PDB entry 1F8I | X-ray diffraction, 2.25 A resolution | chains A and B of the 4 polymer chains in the assembly

[Chain A (and B)]
Molecule: Isocitrate lyase
Organism: Mycobacterium tuberculosis H37Rv
Notes: EC 4.1.3.1; chain B of this document is another copy of the same molecule, construct and numbering; everything in this record applies to it too
UniProt: P0A5H3 (ACEA_MYCTU); residue numbers follow UniProt; this construct covers 2-428
Amino-acid sequence (429 residues; numbered 0 to 428; the number before each row is that of its first residue; numbering starts at 0):
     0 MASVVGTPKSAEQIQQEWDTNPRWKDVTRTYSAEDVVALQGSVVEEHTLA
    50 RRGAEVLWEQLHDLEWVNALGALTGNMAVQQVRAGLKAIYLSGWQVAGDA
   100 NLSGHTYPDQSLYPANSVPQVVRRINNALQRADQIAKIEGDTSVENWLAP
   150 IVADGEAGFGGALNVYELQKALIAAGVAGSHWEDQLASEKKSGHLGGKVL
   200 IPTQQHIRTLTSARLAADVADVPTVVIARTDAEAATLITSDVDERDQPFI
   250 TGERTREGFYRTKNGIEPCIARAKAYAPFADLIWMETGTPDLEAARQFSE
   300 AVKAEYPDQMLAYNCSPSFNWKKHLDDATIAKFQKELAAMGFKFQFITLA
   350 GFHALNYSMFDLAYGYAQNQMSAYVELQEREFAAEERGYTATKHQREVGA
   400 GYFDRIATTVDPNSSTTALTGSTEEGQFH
Unresolved in the structure: 0, 428
Differences from the reference sequence: insertion (1); engineered mutation Ser-191 (Cys in P0A5H3)
Bound ions: Mg2+: Asp-153 (together with glyoxylic acid)
Ligand contacts:
  - glyoxylic acid (GLV): Tyr-89, Ser-91, Gly-92, Trp-93, Asp-108, Asp-153, His-180, Arg-228, Trp-283, Thr-347, Leu-348
  - succinic acid (SIN): Trp-93, Asp-108, Ser-191, Gly-192, His-193, Arg-228, Trp-283, Glu-285, Asn-313, Ser-315, Pro-316, Ser-317, Thr-347, Leu-348

[Interface between chain A and chain B]
Pairs across the interface (265):
  Trp-65(A) with Gln-369(B)
  Asn-67(A) with Tyr-365(B); Gln-369(B)
  Ala-68(A) with Tyr-365(B), hydrogen bond (backbone-side chain)
  Leu-69(A) with Ala-362(B), hydrophobic; Tyr-365(B), hydrophobic
  Thr-73(A) with Asp-98(B), hydrogen bond; Leu-354(B)
  Gly-74(A) with Asp-98(B), hydrogen bond (backbone-side chain)
  Asn-75(A) with Gly-97(B); Asp-98(B), hydrogen bond (backbone-side chain); Phe-351(B); Leu-354(B); Asn-355(B)
  Met-76(A) with Leu-354(B), hydrophobic; Met-358(B)
  Gln-79(A) with Asn-355(B), hydrogen bond; Phe-359(B)
  Gln-80(A) with Met-358(B), hydrogen bond; Ala-362(B)
  Arg-82(A) with Phe-359(B)
  Ala-83(A) with Phe-359(B), hydrophobic; Ala-362(B), hydrophobic; Tyr-363(B); Ala-366(B)
  Leu-85(A) with Tyr-365(B), hydrophobic
  Trp-93(A) with His-393(B); Gln-394(B), hydrogen bond; Val-397(B), hydrophobic
  Gly-97(A) with Asn-75(B); Arg-123(B), hydrogen bond (backbone-side chain); Val-397(B)
  Asp-98(A) with Thr-73(B), hydrogen bond; Gly-74(B), hydrogen bond (side chain-backbone); Asn-75(B), hydrogen bond (side chain-backbone); Arg-123(B), salt bridge
  Gly-103(A) with Arg-123(B), hydrogen bond (backbone-side chain); Asn-126(B), hydrogen bond (backbone-side chain)
  His-104(A) with Arg-123(B); Asn-126(B)
  Thr-105(A) with Arg-123(B), hydrogen bond; Ala-127(B); Arg-130(B), hydrogen bond (backbone-side chain); Val-397(B)
  Tyr-106(A) with Arg-130(B); Val-397(B); Phe-402(B), hydrophobic
  Pro-107(A) with Val-397(B); Ala-399(B), hydrophobic; Phe-402(B)
  Gln-109(A) with Ala-417(B)
  Leu-111(A) with Phe-402(B), hydrophobic
  Arg-123(A) with Gly-97(B), hydrogen bond (side chain-backbone); Asp-98(B), salt bridge; Gly-103(B), hydrogen bond (side chain-backbone); His-104(B); Thr-105(B), hydrogen bond
  Asn-126(A) with Gly-103(B), hydrogen bond (side chain-backbone); His-104(B)
  Ala-127(A) with Thr-105(B)
  Arg-130(A) with His-104(B); Thr-105(B), hydrogen bond (side chain-backbone); Tyr-106(B)
  Glu-188(A) with Thr-415(B), hydrogen bond
  Lys-190(A) with Thr-415(B), hydrogen bond (side chain-backbone)
  Ser-191(A) with Gln-394(B)
  His-193(A) with Ser-421(B); Thr-422(B), hydrogen bond (backbone-backbone)
  Leu-194(A) with Gln-394(B); Ala-417(B); Ser-421(B)
  Gly-195(A) with Thr-416(B); Ala-417(B), hydrogen bond (backbone-backbone); Thr-419(B); Ser-421(B)
  Gly-196(A) with Thr-415(B); Thr-416(B), hydrogen bond (backbone-backbone)
  Val-198(A) with Thr-415(B)
  Leu-236(A) with Ser-414(B)
  Thr-254(A) with Ser-414(B)
  Arg-255(A) with Asn-412(B)
  Glu-256(A) with Ser-413(B); Ser-414(B), hydrogen bond
  Phe-258(A) with Thr-415(B)
  Gly-287(A) with Thr-422(B); Gln-426(B), hydrogen bond (backbone-side chain)
  Cys-314(A) with Met-370(B), hydrophobic
  Pro-316(A) with Tyr-373(B); Gln-377(B); His-393(B); Phe-427(B)
  Ser-317(A) with His-393(B), hydrogen bond; Gln-394(B); Thr-422(B), hydrogen bond (backbone-side chain); Phe-427(B)
  Phe-318(A) with Gln-377(B); Gln-426(B)
  Asn-319(A) with Gln-377(B); Phe-381(B); Gln-426(B), hydrogen bond (backbone-side chain); Phe-427(B)
  Trp-320(A) with Met-370(B), hydrophobic; Val-374(B), hydrophobic; Gln-377(B)
  Lys-321(A) with Val-374(B); Glu-378(B)
  Lys-322(A) with Gly-425(B); Gln-426(B)
  His-323(A) with Gln-426(B), hydrogen bond
  Ile-329(A) with Met-370(B); Ser-371(B); Val-374(B), hydrophobic
  Ala-330(A) with Ser-371(B)
  Gln-333(A) with Tyr-365(B), hydrogen bond; Gln-369(B); Met-370(B)
  Gln-344(A) with Tyr-365(B)
  Ile-346(A) with Tyr-365(B), hydrophobic; Met-370(B), hydrophobic; Tyr-373(B), hydrophobic
  Leu-348(A) with His-393(B)
  Ala-349(A) with Met-358(B); Leu-361(B), hydrophobic
  Gly-350(A) with Met-358(B)
  Phe-351(A) with Asn-75(B); Ala-390(B); His-393(B); Glu-396(B)
  His-352(A) with Tyr-373(B); Glu-380(B), salt bridge; Ala-390(B); Thr-391(B); His-393(B), hydrogen bond
  Ala-353(A) with Ser-357(B); Met-358(B), hydrophobic; Leu-376(B), hydrophobic
  Leu-354(A) with Thr-73(B); Met-76(B), hydrophobic
  Asn-355(A) with Asn-75(B); Gln-79(B), hydrogen bond; Tyr-388(B); Ala-390(B)
  Tyr-356(A) with Leu-376(B), hydrophobic; Arg-379(B); Glu-380(B); Ala-383(B), hydrophobic; Arg-386(B), hydrogen bond; Tyr-388(B), hydrogen bond (backbone-side chain)
  Ser-357(A) with Ala-353(B), hydrogen bond (side chain-backbone); Ser-357(B), hydrogen bond
  Met-358(A) with Met-76(B); Gln-80(B); Gly-350(B)
  Phe-359(A) with Gln-79(B); Arg-82(B); Arg-386(B); Tyr-388(B), hydrophobic
  Asp-360(A) with Arg-386(B), salt bridge
  Leu-361(A) with Ala-349(B), hydrophobic
  Ala-362(A) with Leu-69(B), hydrophobic; Gln-80(B); Ala-83(B), hydrophobic; Leu-85(B), hydrophobic
  Tyr-363(A) with Ala-83(B); Arg-386(B)
  Tyr-365(A) with Asn-67(B); Ala-68(B), hydrogen bond (side chain-backbone); Leu-69(B), hydrophobic; Leu-85(B), hydrophobic; Gln-333(B), hydrogen bond; Gln-344(B); Ile-346(B), hydrophobic
  Ala-366(A) with Ala-83(B)
  Gln-369(A) with Trp-65(B); Asn-67(B); Gln-333(B)
  Met-370(A) with Cys-314(B), hydrophobic; Trp-320(B), hydrophobic; Ile-329(B); Gln-333(B); Ile-346(B), hydrophobic
  Ser-371(A) with Ile-329(B); Ala-330(B)
  Tyr-373(A) with Pro-316(B); Ile-346(B), hydrophobic; Ala-349(B), hydrophobic; His-352(B)
  Val-374(A) with Trp-320(B), hydrophobic; Lys-321(B); Ile-329(B), hydrophobic
  Leu-376(A) with Tyr-356(B), hydrophobic
  Gln-377(A) with Pro-316(B); Phe-318(B); Trp-320(B)
  Glu-378(A) with Lys-321(B)
  Arg-379(A) with Tyr-356(B)
  Glu-380(A) with His-352(B), salt bridge; Tyr-356(B)
  Phe-381(A) with Asn-319(B)
  Ala-383(A) with Tyr-356(B), hydrophobic
  Arg-386(A) with Tyr-356(B), hydrogen bond; Phe-359(B); Asp-360(B), salt bridge; Tyr-363(B)
  Gly-387(A) with Phe-359(B)
  Tyr-388(A) with Asn-355(B); Tyr-356(B), hydrogen bond (side chain-backbone); Phe-359(B), hydrophobic
  Ala-390(A) with Phe-351(B); His-352(B); Asn-355(B)
  Thr-391(A) with His-352(B)
  His-393(A) with Trp-93(B); Pro-316(B); Ser-317(B), hydrogen bond; Leu-348(B); Phe-351(B); His-352(B), hydrogen bond
  Gln-394(A) with Trp-93(B), hydrogen bond; Ser-191(B); Leu-194(B); Ser-317(B)
  Glu-396(A) with Phe-351(B)
  Val-397(A) with Trp-93(B), hydrophobic; Gly-97(B); Thr-105(B); Tyr-106(B); Pro-107(B), hydrophobic
  Ala-399(A) with Pro-107(B), hydrophobic
  Phe-402(A) with Tyr-106(B), hydrophobic; Pro-107(B); Leu-111(B), hydrophobic
  Asn-412(A) with Arg-255(B)
  Ser-413(A) with Glu-256(B)
  Ser-414(A) with Leu-236(B); Thr-254(B); Glu-256(B), hydrogen bond
  Thr-415(A) with Glu-188(B), hydrogen bond; Lys-190(B), hydrogen bond (backbone-side chain); Gly-196(B); Val-198(B); Phe-258(B)
  Thr-416(A) with Lys-190(B); Gly-195(B); Gly-196(B), hydrogen bond (backbone-backbone)
  Ala-417(A) with Gln-109(B); Leu-194(B); Gly-195(B), hydrogen bond (backbone-backbone)
  Thr-419(A) with Gly-195(B)
  Ser-421(A) with His-193(B); Leu-194(B)
  Thr-422(A) with His-193(B), hydrogen bond (backbone-backbone); Gly-287(B); Ser-317(B), hydrogen bond (side chain-backbone)
  Gly-425(A) with Lys-322(B), hydrogen bond (backbone-side chain)
  Gln-426(A) with Gly-287(B), hydrogen bond (side chain-backbone); Thr-288(B); Ser-317(B); Phe-318(B); Asn-319(B), hydrogen bond (side chain-backbone); Lys-322(B); His-323(B), hydrogen bond
  Phe-427(A) with Pro-316(B); Ser-317(B); Phe-318(B)
Interface residues without a listed pair, chain A (117 interface residues in all): Gly-70, Ser-102, Thr-288, Phe-332, Phe-345, Asn-368, Gly-398, Leu-418, Gly-420
Interface residues without a listed pair, chain B (118 interface residues in all): Gly-70, Ser-102, Arg-260, Phe-332, Phe-345, Gly-387, Gly-398, Asp-410, Leu-418, Gly-420

[Overview]
The interface between chain A and chain B involves 117 residues on one side and 118 on the other, with 56
hydrogen bonds and 6 salt bridges. Polar pairs include Asp-98(A)/Arg-123(B), His-352(A)/Glu-380(B) and
Asp-360(A)/Arg-386(B). Ligands of chain A: glyoxylic acid and succinic acid.
Both chains are Isocitrate lyase (Mycobacterium tuberculosis H37Rv). Entry 1F8I (Crystal structure of
isocitrate lyase:nitropropionate:glyoxylate complex from mycobacterium tuberculosis) was determined by X-ray
diffraction (same publication as 1F8M and 1F61).
